Entry 5UH5 (X-ray diffraction, 3.75 A resolution); this record covers chains D and H of the 9 polymer chains in the assembly.

== Chain D ==
Molecule: DNA-directed RNA polymerase subunit beta'
Source organism: Mycobacterium tuberculosis (strain ATCC 25618 / H37Rv)
Notes: EC 2.7.7.6
UniProt: P9WGY7 (RPOC_MYCTU); numbering as in UniProt (aligned over 1-1316)
Chain sequence (1316 residues; row label = number of the first residue in the row):
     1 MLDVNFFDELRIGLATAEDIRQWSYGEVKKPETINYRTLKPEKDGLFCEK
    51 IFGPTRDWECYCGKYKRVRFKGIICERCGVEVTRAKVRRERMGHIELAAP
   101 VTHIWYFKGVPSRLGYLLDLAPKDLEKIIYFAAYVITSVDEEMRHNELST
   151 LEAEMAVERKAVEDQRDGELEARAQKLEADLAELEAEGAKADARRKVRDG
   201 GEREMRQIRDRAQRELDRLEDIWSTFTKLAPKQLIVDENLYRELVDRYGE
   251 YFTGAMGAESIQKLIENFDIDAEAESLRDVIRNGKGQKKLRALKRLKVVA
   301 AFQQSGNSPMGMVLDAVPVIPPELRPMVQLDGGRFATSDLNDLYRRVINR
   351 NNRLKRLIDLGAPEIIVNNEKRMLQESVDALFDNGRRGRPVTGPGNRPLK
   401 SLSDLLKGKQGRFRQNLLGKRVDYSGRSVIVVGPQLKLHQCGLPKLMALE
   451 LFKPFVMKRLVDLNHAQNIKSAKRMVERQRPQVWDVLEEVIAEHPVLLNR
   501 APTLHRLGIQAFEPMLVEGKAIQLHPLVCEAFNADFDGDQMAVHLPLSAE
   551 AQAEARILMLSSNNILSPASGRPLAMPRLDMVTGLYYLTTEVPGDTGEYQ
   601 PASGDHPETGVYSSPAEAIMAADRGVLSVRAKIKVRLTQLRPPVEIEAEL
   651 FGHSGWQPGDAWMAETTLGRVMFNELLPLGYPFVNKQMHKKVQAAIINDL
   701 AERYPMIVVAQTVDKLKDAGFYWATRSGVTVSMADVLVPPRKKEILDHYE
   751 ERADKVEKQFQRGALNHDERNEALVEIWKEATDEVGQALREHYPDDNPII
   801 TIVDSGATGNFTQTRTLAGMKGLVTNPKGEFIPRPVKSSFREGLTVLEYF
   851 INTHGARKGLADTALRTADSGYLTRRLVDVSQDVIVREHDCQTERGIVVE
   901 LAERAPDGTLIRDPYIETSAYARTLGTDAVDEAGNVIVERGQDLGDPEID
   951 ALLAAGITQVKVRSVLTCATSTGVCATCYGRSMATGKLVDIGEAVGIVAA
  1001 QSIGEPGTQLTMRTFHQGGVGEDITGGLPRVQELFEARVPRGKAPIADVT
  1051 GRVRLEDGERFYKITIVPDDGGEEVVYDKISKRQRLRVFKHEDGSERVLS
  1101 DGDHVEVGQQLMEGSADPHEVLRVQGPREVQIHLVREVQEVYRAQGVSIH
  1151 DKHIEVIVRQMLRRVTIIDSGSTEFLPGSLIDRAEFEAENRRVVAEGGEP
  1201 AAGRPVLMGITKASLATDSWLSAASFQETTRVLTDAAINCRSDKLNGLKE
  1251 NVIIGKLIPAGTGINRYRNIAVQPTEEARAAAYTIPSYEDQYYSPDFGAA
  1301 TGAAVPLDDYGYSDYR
Not modelled in the structure: 1-2, 1012-1025, 1282-1316
Bound ions: Zn2+ site 1: Cys60, Cys62, Cys75, Cys78; Mg2+: Asp535, Asp537, Asp539 (shared with 1 residue of chain I); Zn2+ site 2: Cys891, Cys968, Cys975, Cys978
Swiss-Prot annotation at these positions:
  - binding site (Zn(2+)): Cys60, Cys62, Cys75, Cys78, Cys891, Cys968, Cys975, Cys978
  - binding site (Mg(2+)): Asp535, Asp537, Asp539

== Chain H ==
Molecule: 23-nt DNA strand
Sequence (23 nucleotides; each row starts with the number of its first residue):
     1 TATAATGGGAGCTGTCACGGATG

== Chain D / chain H interface ==
Contacting residue pairs (4; chain D residue first):
  Lys294(D) with DA21(H), salt bridge to the phosphate
  Arg389(D) with DC12(H), salt bridge to the phosphate
  Arg1038(D) with DC18(H), hydrogen bond to the phosphate; DG19(H), salt bridge to the phosphate
Also at the interface, not in a pair above, chain D (6 interface residues in all): Tyr116, Arg291, Asn396
Also at the interface, not in a pair above, chain H (6 interface residues in all): DG11, DT22

== Overview ==
The chain D/chain H interface involves 6 residues from each chain, with 1 hydrogen bond and 3 salt bridges.
Polar contacts include Arg1038(D)-DC18(H), Lys294(D)-DA21(H) and Arg389(D)-DC12(H). UniProt lists 8
Zn2+-binding residues and 3 Mg2+-binding residues on chain D.
Here chain D is DNA-directed RNA polymerase subunit beta' (Mycobacterium tuberculosis (strain ATCC 25618 /
H37Rv)) and chain H is a 23-nt DNA strand. Entry 5UH5 (Crystal structure of Mycobacterium tuberculosis
transcription initiation complex containing 3 nt of RNA) was determined by X-ray diffraction together with
5UH6, 5UH8, 5UH9, 5UHA, 5UHB, 5UHC and 4 further entries from the same study.
